5LS0 - chain A; structure by X-ray diffraction, 1.83 A resolution.

[Chain A]
Protein: Soluble inorganic pyrophosphatase 1
Source organism: Arabidopsis thaliana
Notes: EC 3.6.1.1
UniProtKB: Q93V56 (IPYR1_ARATH); residues 30-208 here = UniProt positions 30-208
Chain sequence (179 residues; numbered 30 to 208; the number before each row is that of its first residue):
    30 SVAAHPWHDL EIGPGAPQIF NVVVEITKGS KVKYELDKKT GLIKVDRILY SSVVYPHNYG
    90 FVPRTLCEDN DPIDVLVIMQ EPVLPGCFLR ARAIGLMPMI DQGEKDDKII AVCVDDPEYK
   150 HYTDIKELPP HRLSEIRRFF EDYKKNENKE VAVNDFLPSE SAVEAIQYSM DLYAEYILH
Unresolved in the structure: 30-32, 208
UniProt features mapped onto this chain:
  - active site: Tyr84 (Proton donor)
  - binding site (substrate): Lys62, Arg76, Tyr88, Tyr172
  - binding site (Mg(2+)): Asp98, Asp103, Asp135
Bound ions: Mg2+ near Asp103 (its only coordinating residue here)

[In short]
Curated annotation (UniProt) lists active-site residue Tyr84, 4 substrate-binding residues and 3 Mg2+-binding
residues.
Chain A is Soluble inorganic pyrophosphatase 1 (Arabidopsis thaliana); the structure, Crystal structure of
Inorganic Pyrophosphatase PPA1 from Arabidopsis thaliana, was determined by X-ray diffraction (same
publication as 6MT1 and 6MT2).
